5NWT - chains C and M of the 6 polymer chains in the assembly; structure by X-ray diffraction, 3.76 A resolution.

# Chain C
Molecule: DNA-directed RNA polymerase subunit beta
From: Escherichia coli (strain K12)
Notes: EC 2.7.7.6
UniProtKB: P0A8V2 (RPOB_ECOLI); numbering as in UniProt (aligned over 1-1342)
Chain sequence (1342 residues; row label = number of the first residue in the row):
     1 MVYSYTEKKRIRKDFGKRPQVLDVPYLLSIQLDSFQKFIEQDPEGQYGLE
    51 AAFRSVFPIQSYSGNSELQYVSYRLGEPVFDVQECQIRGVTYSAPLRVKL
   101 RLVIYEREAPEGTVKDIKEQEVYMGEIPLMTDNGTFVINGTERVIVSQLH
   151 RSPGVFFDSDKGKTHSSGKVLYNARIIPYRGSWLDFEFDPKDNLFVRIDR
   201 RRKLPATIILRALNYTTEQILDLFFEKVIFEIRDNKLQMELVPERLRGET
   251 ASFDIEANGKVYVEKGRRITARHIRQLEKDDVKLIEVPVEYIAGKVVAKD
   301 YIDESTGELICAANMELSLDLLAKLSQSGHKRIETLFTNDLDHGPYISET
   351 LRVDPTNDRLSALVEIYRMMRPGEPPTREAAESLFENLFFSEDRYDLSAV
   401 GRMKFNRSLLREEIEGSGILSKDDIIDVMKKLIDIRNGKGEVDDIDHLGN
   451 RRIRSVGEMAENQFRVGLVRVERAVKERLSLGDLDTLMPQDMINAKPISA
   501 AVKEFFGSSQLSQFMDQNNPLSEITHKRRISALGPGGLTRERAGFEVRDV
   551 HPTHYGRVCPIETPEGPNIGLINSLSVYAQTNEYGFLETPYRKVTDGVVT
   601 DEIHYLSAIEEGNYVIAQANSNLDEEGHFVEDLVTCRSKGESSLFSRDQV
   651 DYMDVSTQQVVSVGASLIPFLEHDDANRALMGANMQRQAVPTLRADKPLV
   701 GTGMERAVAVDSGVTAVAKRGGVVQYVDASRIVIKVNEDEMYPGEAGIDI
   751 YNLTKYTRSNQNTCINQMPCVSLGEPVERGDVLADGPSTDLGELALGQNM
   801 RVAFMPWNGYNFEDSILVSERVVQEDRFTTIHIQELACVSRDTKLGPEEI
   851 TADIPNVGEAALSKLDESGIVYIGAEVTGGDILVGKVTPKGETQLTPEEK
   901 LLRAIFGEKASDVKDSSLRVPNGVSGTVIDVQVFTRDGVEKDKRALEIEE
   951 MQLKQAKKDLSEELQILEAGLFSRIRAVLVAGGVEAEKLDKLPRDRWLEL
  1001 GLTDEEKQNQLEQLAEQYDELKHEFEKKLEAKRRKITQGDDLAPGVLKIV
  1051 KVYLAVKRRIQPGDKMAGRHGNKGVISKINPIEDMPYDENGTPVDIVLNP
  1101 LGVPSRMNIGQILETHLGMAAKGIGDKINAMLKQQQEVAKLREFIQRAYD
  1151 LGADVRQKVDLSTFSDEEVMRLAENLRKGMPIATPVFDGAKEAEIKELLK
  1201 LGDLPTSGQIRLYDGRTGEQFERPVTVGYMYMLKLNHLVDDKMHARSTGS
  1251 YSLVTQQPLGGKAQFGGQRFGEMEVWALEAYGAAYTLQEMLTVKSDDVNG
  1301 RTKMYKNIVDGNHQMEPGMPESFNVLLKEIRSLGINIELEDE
Not modelled in the structure: 1-2, 984-1004, 1342

# Chain M
Molecule: RNA polymerase sigma-54 factor
From: Klebsiella pneumoniae subsp. rhinoscleromatis SB3432
UniProtKB: R4YEY9 (R4YEY9_KLEPR); residues 113-477 carry their UniProt numbers (365 of 477 residues fall inside the UniProt entry; the rest is not from it)
Chain sequence (477 residues; each row starts with the number of its first residue; note: 18 numbers in that range are skipped by the numbering (no residue carries them; nothing is unmodelled there); numbers below 1 keep their minus sign (UNK-17 is residue -17); X marks 112 residues of unknown identity (built as UNK)):
   -17 XXXXXXXXXXXXXXXXXXXXXXXXXXXXXXXXXXXXXXXXXXXXXXXXXX
    33 XXXXXXXXXXXXXXXXXXXXXXXXXXXXXXXXXX
    85 XXXXXXXXXXXXXXXXXXXXXXXXXXXXQGETTQTLQDYLMWQVELTPFT
   135 DTDRAIATSIVDAVDDTGYLTIQIEDIVDSIGDDEIGLEEVEAVLKRIQR
   185 FDPVGVAAKDLRDCLLIQLSQFAKETPWLEEARLIISDHLDLLANHDFRT
   235 LMRVTRLKEEVLKEAVNLIQSLDPRPGQSIQTSEPEYVIPDVLVRKVSGR
   285 WTVELNADSIPRLKINQQYAAMGNSARNDADGQFIRSNLQEARWLIKSLE
   335 SRNDTLLRVSRCIVEQQQAFFEQGEEYMKPMVLADIAQAVEMHESTISRV
   385 TTQKYLHSPRGIFELKYFFSSHVNTEGGGEASSTAIRALVKKLIAAENPA
   435 KPLSDSKLTSMLSEQGIMVARRTVAKYRESLSIPPSNQRKQLV
Not modelled in the structure: -17 to 15, 406-414, 474-477
Modified / non-standard residues: Mse125, Mse236, Mse306, Mse362, Mse365, Mse376, Mse445, Mse452 (selenomethionine; parent Met)

# Chain C / chain M interface
Contacting residue pairs (16; chain C residue first):
  Thr843(C) with Glu270(M)
  Lys844(C) with Tyr271(M)
  Asn856(C) with Asp257(M); Arg259(M), hydrogen bond (side chain-backbone); Pro260(M)
  Leu901(C) with Leu226(M)
  Asp915(C) with Ile264(M); Gln265(M), hydrogen bond (backbone-backbone)
  Ser916(C) with Gln265(M)
  Asp937(C) with Pro393(M)
  Tyr1251(C) with Thr116(M)
  Ser1252(C) with Gly114(M)
  Leu1253(C) with Gly114(M), hydrogen bond (backbone-backbone); Glu115(M)
  Tyr1305(C) with Trp126(M), hydrophobic
  Lys1306(C) with Glu129(M)
Interface residues without a listed pair, chain C (20 interface residues in all): Asp842, Phe906, Lys914, Gly938, Ser1250, Val1254, Met1273, Asp1310
Interface residues without a listed pair, chain M (20 interface residues in all): Gln113, Leu130, Pro258, Gly261, Gln262, Ser263
From the paper, about this interface:
  - interface residues, chain C: Gly1267(C)

# Summary
The chain C/chain M interface involves 20 residues from each chain; the contacts include 3 hydrogen bonds.
Polar pairs include Asn856(C)-Arg259(M), Asp915(C)-Gln265(M) and Leu1253(C)-Gly114(M). From the paper: the
interface residue Gly1267(C).
Here chain C is DNA-directed RNA polymerase subunit beta (Escherichia coli (strain K12)) and chain M is RNA
polymerase sigma-54 factor (Klebsiella pneumoniae subsp. rhinoscleromatis SB3432). Entry 5NWT (Crystal
Structure of Escherichia coli RNA polymerase - Sigma54 Holoenzyme complex) was determined by X-ray diffraction
(same publication as 5EZK).
